Entry 4W4T (X-ray diffraction, 1.84 A resolution); this record covers chains A and B.

Chain A (and B):
Name: MxaA
Source organism: Stigmatella aurantiaca
Notes: chain B of this document is another copy of the same molecule, construct and numbering; everything in this record applies to it too
UniProtKB: Q93TX2 (Q93TX2_STIAU); residue numbers follow UniProt; this construct covers 1115-1513
Amino-acid sequence (420 residues; row label = number of the first residue in the row):
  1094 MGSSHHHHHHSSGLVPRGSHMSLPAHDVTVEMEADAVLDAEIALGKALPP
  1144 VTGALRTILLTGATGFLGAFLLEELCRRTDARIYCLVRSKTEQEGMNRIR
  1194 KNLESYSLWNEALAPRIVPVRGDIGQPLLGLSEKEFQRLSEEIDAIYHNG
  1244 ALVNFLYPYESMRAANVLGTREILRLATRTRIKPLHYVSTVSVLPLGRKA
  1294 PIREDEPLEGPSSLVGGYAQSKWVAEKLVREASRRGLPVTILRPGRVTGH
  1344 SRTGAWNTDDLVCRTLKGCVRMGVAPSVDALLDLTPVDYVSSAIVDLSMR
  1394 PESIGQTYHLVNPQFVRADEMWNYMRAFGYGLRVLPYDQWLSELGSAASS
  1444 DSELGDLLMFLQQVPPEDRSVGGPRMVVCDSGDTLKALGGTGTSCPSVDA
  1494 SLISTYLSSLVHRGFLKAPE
Not modelled in the structure: 1094-1119, 1459-1462 (chain B: 1094-1119, 1458-1462)
Sequence notes: initiating methionine (1094); expression tag (1095-1114)
Modified positions: Mse1094, Mse1114 (selenomethionine); Mse1125, Mse1189, Mse1255, Mse1365, Mse1392, Mse1414, Mse1418, Mse1452, Mse1469 (selenomethionine; parent Met)
What the authors report for this chain:
  - mutagenesis - F1248N, Y1430F, R1468A: decreased catalytic activity
  - mutagenesis - R1339A (6.2-fold): increased catalytic activity

How chain A and chain B interact:
Pairs across the interface (25):
  Leu1245(A) with Ser1442(B)
  Leu1249(A) with Mse1452(B); Gln1455(B), hydrogen bond (backbone-side chain)
  Tyr1250(A) with Ala1441(B); Gly1448(B); Mse1452(B), hydrophobic
  Pro1251(A) with Leu1451(B); Gln1455(B)
  Glu1253(A) with Ser1439(B)
  Ser1254(A) with Gly1438(B), hydrogen bond (side chain-backbone); Ser1442(B); Leu1451(B)
  Ser1435(A) with Glu1253(B)
  Gly1438(A) with Ser1254(B), hydrogen bond (backbone-side chain)
  Ser1439(A) with Glu1253(B)
  Ala1441(A) with Tyr1250(B)
  Ser1442(A) with Leu1245(B); Ser1254(B)
  Gly1448(A) with Tyr1250(B)
  Leu1451(A) with Pro1251(B); Ser1254(B)
  Mse1452(A) with Leu1249(B); Tyr1250(B), hydrophobic
  Gln1455(A) with Leu1249(B); Pro1251(B)
Interface residues without a listed pair, chain A (17 interface residues in all): Ser1445, Asp1449
Interface residues without a listed pair, chain B (16 interface residues in all): Ser1435, Ser1445

Summary:
Chain A and chain B form an interface of 17 and 16 residues respectively, with 3 hydrogen bonds. Among the
polar pairs are Leu1249(A)-Gln1455(B) and Ser1254(A)-Gly1438(B). The paper reports that F1248N, Y1430F and
R1468A of chain A reduce catalytic activity; R1339A of chain A increases catalytic activity.
Both chains are MxaA (Stigmatella aurantiaca). Entry 4W4T (The crystal structure of the terminal R domain from
the myxalamid PKS-NRPS biosynthetic pathway) was determined by X-ray diffraction (same publication as 4U7W).
